9D7Z - chains D and J of the 12 polymer chains in the assembly; structure by electron microscopy, 3.60 A resolution.

== Chain D ==
Protein: Major capsid protein
From: Shigella virus Moo19
Reference sequence: A0AAE8YCM0 (A0AAE8YCM0_9CAUD); numbering as in UniProt (aligned over 1-401)
Amino-acid sequence (401 residues; row label = number of the first residue in the row):
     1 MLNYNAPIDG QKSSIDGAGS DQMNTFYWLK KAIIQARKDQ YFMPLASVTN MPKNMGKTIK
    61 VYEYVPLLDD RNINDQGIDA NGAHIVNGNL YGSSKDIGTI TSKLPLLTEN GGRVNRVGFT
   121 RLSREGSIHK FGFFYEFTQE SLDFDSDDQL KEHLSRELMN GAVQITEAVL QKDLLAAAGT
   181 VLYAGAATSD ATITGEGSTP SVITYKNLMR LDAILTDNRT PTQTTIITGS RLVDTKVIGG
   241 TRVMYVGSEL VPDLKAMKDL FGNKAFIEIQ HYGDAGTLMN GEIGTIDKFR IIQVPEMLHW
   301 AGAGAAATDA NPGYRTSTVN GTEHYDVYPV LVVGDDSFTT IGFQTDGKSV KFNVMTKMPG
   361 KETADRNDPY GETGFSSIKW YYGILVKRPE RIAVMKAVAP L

== Chain J ==
Protein: Ig-like domain-containing protein
From: Shigella virus Moo19
Reference sequence: A0AAE8YCJ7 (A0AAE8YCJ7_9CAUD); numbering as in UniProt (aligned over 1-273)
Amino-acid sequence (273 residues; each row starts with the number of its first residue):
     1 MPELKVAFNK DTYVATVLDA SGSVPSGSVN VGTFFHPDET YPDSYVIYHG VRELLYKRSE
    61 VDPAQPGFWP ENITNMQAVT IDNKATARLV LNTSLPRVVS TIEGGKVTLS VVALGGKAPL
   121 KYKWEFRAPN ASTWTAVSGQ TTANLVLDNI DADKAGEYKV TVTDAAGTSV DSTALVAVGA
   181 YPPPALTGIK ATPTSLSLSV ATDAAGKTVA LSAIPTDAEL GTLSIKTAPD SARATATISG
   241 STLTVKPVAA GAATSVVVTN GKVDVTITIN VAA
Unresolved in the structure: 1-2, 184-273

== How chain D and chain J interact ==
Pairs across the interface - 11 pairs, chain D then chain J:
  Asp75(D) with Tyr41(J)
  Asn81(D) with Phe68(J)
  Gly82(D) with Phe68(J)
  His84(D) with Lys57(J)
  Asn110(D) with Trp69(J); Pro70(J)
  Gly111(D) with Trp69(J)
  Gly112(D) with Tyr56(J)
  Arg113(D) with Glu53(J), salt bridge; Tyr56(J)
  Val114(D) with Phe68(J), hydrophobic
Also at the interface, not in a pair above, chain J (8 interface residues in all): Thr40

== Summary ==
Chain D and chain J form an interface of 9 and 8 residues respectively; the contacts include 1 salt bridge.
Its one salt-bridged contact is Arg113(D)-Glu53(J).
Here chain D is Major capsid protein and chain J is Ig-like domain-containing protein, both from Shigella
virus Moo19. Entry 9D7Z (Shigella flexneri bacteriophage Moo19 Icosahedral Reconstruction) was determined by
electron microscopy (same publication as 9D80, 9D81, 9D82, 9D83 and 9D84).
